Entry 5G64 (X-ray diffraction, 3.71 A resolution); this record covers chains A and L of the 6 polymer chains in the assembly.

Chain A:
Name: Ig epsilon chain C region
From: Homo sapiens
Notes: fragment: immunoglobulin e-fc
Amino-acid sequence (327 residues; numbered 222 to 547 plus 1 insertion-coded residue; the number before each row is that of its first residue):
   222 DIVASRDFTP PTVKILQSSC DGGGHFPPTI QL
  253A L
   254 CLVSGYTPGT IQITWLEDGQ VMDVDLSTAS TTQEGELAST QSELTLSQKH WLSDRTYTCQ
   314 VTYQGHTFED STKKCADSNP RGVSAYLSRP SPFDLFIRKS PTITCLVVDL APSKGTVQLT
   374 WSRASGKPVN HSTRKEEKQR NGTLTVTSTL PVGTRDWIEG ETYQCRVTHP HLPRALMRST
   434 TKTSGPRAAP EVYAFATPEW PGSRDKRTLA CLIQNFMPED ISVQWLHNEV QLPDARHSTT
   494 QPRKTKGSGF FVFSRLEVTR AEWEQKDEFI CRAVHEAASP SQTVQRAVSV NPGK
Disordered / not traced: 222-228, 330-332, 367-370, 543-547
Disulfides: Cys254-Cys312, Cys358-Cys418, Cys464-Cys524
Covalently attached groups: glycan linked to Asn394
Construct notes: expression tag (222-225); engineered mutation Gln265 (Asn146 in P01854), Gln371 (Asn252 in P01854)
Reported in the primary citation:
  - conformationally variable residues (domain motion): Pro426

Chain L:
Name: Fab fragment
From: Homo sapiens
Notes: fragment: light chain, residues 1-218; antibody fragment or engineered binder
Amino-acid sequence (218 residues; row label = number of the first residue in the row):
     1 DIQLTQSPSS LSASVGDRVT ITCRASQSVD YDGDSYMNWY QQKPGKAPKL LIYAASYLES
    61 GVPSRFSGSG SGTDFTLTIS RLRPEDFATY YCQQSHEDPY TFGQGTKVEI KRTVAAPSVF
   121 IFPPSDEQLK SGTASVVCLL NNFYPREAKV QWKVDNAPQS GNSQESVTEQ DSKDSTYSLS
   181 STLTLSKADY EKHKVYACEV THQGLSSPVT KSFNRGEC
Disordered / not traced: 1, 218
Disulfides: Cys23-Cys92, Cys138-Cys198

How chain A and chain L interact:
Contacting residue pairs (9):
  Thr373(A) - Asp32(L)
  Arg419(A) - Asp32(L)  salt bridge
  Arg419(A) - Asp34(L)  salt bridge
  Arg419(A) - Tyr36(L)  hydrogen bond
  Thr421(A) - Asp32(L)
  Arg427(A) - Gly33(L)
  Ala428(A) - Gly33(L)  hydrogen bond (backbone-backbone)
  Leu429(A) - Tyr57(L)
  Met430(A) - Tyr57(L)  hydrogen bond (backbone-side chain)
Interface residues without a listed pair, chain A (9 interface residues in all): Gln417, Pro426
Interface residues without a listed pair, chain L (8 interface residues in all): Asp30, Tyr31, Tyr53
Interface features reported in the paper:
  - specific contacts: Thr373(A)-Asp32(L), Arg419(A)-Tyr31(L), Thr421(A)-Asp32(L), Pro426(A)-Gly33(L), Arg427(A)-Gly33(L), Ala428(A)-Gly33(L), Met430(A)-Tyr57(L) (backbone contact), Asp32(L)-Arg419(A) (backbone contact), Asp34(L)-Arg419(A), Tyr36(L)-Arg419(A) (hydrogen bond), Tyr53(L)-Gln417(A)
  - epitope / paratope residues, chain A: Thr373(A), Arg419(A), Thr421(A), Pro426(A), Arg427(A), Ala428(A), Met430(A)
  - epitope / paratope residues, chain L: Tyr31(L), Asp32(L), Gly33(L), Asp34(L), Tyr36(L), Tyr53(L), Tyr57(L)

Overview:
9 residues of chain A and 8 residues of chain L are in contact, with 3 hydrogen bonds and 2 salt bridges.
Polar pairs include Arg419(A)-Asp32(L), Arg419(A)-Asp34(L) and Arg419(A)-Tyr36(L). The authors report contacts
between Thr373(A) and Asp32(L), Arg419(A) and Tyr31(L) and Thr421(A) and Asp32(L) among others; backbone
contacts between Met430(A) and Tyr57(L) and Asp32(L) and Arg419(A); a hydrogen bond between Tyr36(L) and
Arg419(A). From the paper: epitope/paratope residues Thr373(A), Arg419(A) and Tyr31(L) among others;
conformational variability at Pro426(A).
Chain A is Ig epsilon chain C region and chain L is Fab fragment, both from Homo sapiens; the structure, The
complex between human IgE-Fc and two anti-IgE Fab fragments, was determined by X-ray diffraction.
